Entry 9CYX (electron microscopy, 3.30 A resolution); this record covers chains I and R of the 6 polymer chains in the assembly.

== Chain I ==
Molecule: Lambda 1
From: Mammalian orthoreovirus 3 Dearing
Reference sequence: F1ARN3 (F1ARN3_9REOV); residues 1-1275 here = UniProt positions 1-1275
Sequence (1275 residues; each row starts with the number of its first residue):
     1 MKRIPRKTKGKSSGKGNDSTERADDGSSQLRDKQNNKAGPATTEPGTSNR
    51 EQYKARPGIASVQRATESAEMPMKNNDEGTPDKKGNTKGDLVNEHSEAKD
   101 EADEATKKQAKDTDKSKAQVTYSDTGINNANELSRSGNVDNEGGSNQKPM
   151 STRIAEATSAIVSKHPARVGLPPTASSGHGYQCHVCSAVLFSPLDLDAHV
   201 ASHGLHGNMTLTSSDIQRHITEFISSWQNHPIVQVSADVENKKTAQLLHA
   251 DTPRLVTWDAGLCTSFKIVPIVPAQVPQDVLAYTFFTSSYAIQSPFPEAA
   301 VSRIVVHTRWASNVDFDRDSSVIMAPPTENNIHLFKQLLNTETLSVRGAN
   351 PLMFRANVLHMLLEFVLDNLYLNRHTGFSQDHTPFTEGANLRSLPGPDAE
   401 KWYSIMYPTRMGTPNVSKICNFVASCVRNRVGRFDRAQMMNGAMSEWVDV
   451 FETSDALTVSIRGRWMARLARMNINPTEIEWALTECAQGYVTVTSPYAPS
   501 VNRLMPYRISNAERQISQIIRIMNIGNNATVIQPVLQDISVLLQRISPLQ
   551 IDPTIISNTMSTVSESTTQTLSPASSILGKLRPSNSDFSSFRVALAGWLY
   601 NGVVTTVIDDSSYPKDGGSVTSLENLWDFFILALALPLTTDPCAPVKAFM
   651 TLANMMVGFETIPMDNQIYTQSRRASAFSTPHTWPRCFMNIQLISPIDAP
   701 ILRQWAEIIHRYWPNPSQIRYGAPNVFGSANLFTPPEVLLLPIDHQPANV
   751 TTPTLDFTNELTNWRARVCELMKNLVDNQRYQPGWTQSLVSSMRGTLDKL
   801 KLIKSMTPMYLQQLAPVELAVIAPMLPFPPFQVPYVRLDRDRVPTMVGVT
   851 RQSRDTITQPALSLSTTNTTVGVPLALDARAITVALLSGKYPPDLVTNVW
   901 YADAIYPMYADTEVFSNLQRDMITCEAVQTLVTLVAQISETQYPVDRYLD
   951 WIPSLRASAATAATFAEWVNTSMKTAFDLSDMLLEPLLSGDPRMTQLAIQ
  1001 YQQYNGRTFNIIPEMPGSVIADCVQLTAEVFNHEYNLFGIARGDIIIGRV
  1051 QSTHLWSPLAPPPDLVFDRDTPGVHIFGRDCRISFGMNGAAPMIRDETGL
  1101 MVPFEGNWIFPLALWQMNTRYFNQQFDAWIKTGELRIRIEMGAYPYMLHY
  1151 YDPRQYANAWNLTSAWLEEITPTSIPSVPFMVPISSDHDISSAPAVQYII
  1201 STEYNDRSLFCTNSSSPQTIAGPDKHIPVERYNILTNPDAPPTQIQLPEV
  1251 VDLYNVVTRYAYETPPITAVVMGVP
Not modelled in the structure: 1-180, 208-217

== Chain R ==
Molecule: Inner capsid protein sigma-2
From: Mammalian orthoreovirus 3 Dearing
Reference sequence: P03525 (SIGM2_REOVD); numbering as in UniProt (aligned over 2-418)
Sequence (417 residues; row label = number of the first residue in the row):
     2 ARAAFLFKTVGFGGLQNVPINDELSSHLLRAGNSPWQLTQFLDWISLGRG
    52 LATSALVPTAGSRYYQMSCLLSGTLQIPFRPNHRWGDIRFLRLVWSAPTL
   102 DGLVVAPPQVLAQPALQAQADRVYDCDDYPFLARDPRFKHRVYQQLSAVT
   152 LLNLTGFGPISYVRVDEDMWSGDVNQLLMNYFGHTFAEIAYTLCQASANR
   202 PWEYDGTYARMTQIVLSLFWLSYVGVIHQQNTYRTFYFQCNRRGDAAEVW
   252 ILSCSLNHSAQIRPGNRSLFVMPTSPDWNMDVNLILSSTLTGCLCSGSQL
   302 PLIDNNSVPAVSRNIHGWTGRAGNQLHGFQVRRMVTEFCDRLRRDGVMTQ
   352 AQQNQVEALADQTQQFKRDKLETWAREDDQYNQAHPNSTMFRTKPFTNAQ
   402 WGRGNTGATSAAIAALI
Swiss-Prot annotation at these positions:
  - natural variant: Ala188 (A188V: In strain: Mutant ts447), Ala323 (A323V: In strain: Mutant ts447), Asn383 (N383D: In strain: Mutant ts447)

== Chain I / chain R interface ==
Pairs across the interface (37):
  Arg436(I) - Arg201(R)
  Ala437(I) - Arg201(R)  hydrogen bond (backbone-side chain)
  Gln438(I) - Ala197(R)  hydrogen bond (side chain-backbone)
  Gln438(I) - Ser198(R)
  Gln438(I) - Asn200(R)  hydrogen bond (backbone-side chain)
  Gln438(I) - Arg201(R)  hydrogen bond (side chain-backbone)
  Gln438(I) - Trp203(R)
  Gln438(I) - Tyr209(R)
  Met439(I) - Tyr182(R)
  Met439(I) - Ala197(R)  hydrophobic
  Met440(I) - Asn200(R)
  Met440(I) - Arg201(R)
  Trp447(I) - Leu178(R)  hydrophobic
  Asp449(I) - Asp174(R)
  Met466(I) - Asn181(R)
  Ala467(I) - Met180(R)  hydrophobic
  Ala470(I) - Met180(R)
  Ala470(I) - Phe183(R)
  Arg471(I) - Phe183(R)
  Arg471(I) - Cys255(R)
  Asn473(I) - Phe183(R)  hydrogen bond (side chain-backbone)
  Asn473(I) - Gly184(R)
  Asn473(I) - His185(R)
  Asn475(I) - Gly184(R)  hydrogen bond (side chain-backbone)
  Glu480(I) - Arg50(R)  salt bridge
  Trp481(I) - Arg50(R)
  Tyr497(I) - Trp45(R)
  Tyr497(I) - Glu189(R)
  Pro499(I) - Trp45(R)
  Pro499(I) - Glu189(R)
  Ser500(I) - His185(R)  hydrogen bond (backbone-side chain)
  Ser500(I) - Glu189(R)  hydrogen bond (backbone-side chain)
  Val501(I) - His185(R)
  Val501(I) - Thr193(R)
  Arg503(I) - Glu189(R)  salt bridge
  Tyr1260(I) - Asn181(R)
  Tyr1262(I) - Asn181(R)  hydrogen bond
Other interface residues (no listed pair), chain I (28 interface residues in all): Asp435, Ile474, Thr477, Glu478, Ala498, Thr1258
Other interface residues (no listed pair), chain R (29 interface residues in all): Ser47, Leu48, Thr186, Tyr192, Leu194, Thr208, Met212, Asn242, Val250, Ile252

== Summary ==
The interface between chain I and chain R involves 28 residues on one side and 29 on the other, with 9
hydrogen bonds and 2 salt bridges. Among the polar pairs are Glu480(I)-Arg50(R), Arg503(I)-Glu189(R) and
Ala437(I)-Arg201(R).
Here chain I is Lambda 1 and chain R is Inner capsid protein sigma-2, both from Mammalian orthoreovirus 3
Dearing. Entry 9CYX (Cryo-EM structure of MRV full core) was determined by electron microscopy (same
publication as 9CYT and 9CYY).
